PDB entry 7FD3 | X-ray diffraction, 2.99 A resolution | chain A

[Chain A]
Protein: X-linked interleukin-1 receptor accessory protein-like 2
Organism: Homo sapiens
Notes: EC 3.2.2.6
UniProt: Q9NP60 (IRPL2_HUMAN); residues 400-560 here = UniProt positions 400-560
Amino-acid sequence (161 residues; row label = number of the first residue in the row):
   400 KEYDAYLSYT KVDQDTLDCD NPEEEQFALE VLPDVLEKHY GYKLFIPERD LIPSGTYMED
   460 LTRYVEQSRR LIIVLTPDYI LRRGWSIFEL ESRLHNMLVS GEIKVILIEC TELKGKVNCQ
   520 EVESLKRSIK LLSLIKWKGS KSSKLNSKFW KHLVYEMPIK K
Disordered / not traced: 413-417, 560
UniProt features mapped onto this chain:
  - active site: E488

[Summary]
UniProt lists active-site residue E488.
Chain A is X-linked interleukin-1 receptor accessory protein-like 2 (Homo sapiens); the structure, IL-1RAPL2
TIR domain, was determined by X-ray diffraction together with 7FCL, 7FCC and 7FCJ from the same study.
